8Z11 - chains b and r of the 35 polymer chains in the assembly; structure by electron microscopy, 2.74 A resolution.

Chain b:
Molecule: Photosystem I P700 chlorophyll a apoprotein A2
From: Isochrysis galbana
Notes: EC 1.97.1.12
Reference sequence: A0A7D4X9X4 (A0A7D4X9X4_ISOGA); numbering as in UniProt (aligned over 1-734)
Amino-acid sequence (734 residues; numbered 1 to 734; the number before each row is that of its first residue):
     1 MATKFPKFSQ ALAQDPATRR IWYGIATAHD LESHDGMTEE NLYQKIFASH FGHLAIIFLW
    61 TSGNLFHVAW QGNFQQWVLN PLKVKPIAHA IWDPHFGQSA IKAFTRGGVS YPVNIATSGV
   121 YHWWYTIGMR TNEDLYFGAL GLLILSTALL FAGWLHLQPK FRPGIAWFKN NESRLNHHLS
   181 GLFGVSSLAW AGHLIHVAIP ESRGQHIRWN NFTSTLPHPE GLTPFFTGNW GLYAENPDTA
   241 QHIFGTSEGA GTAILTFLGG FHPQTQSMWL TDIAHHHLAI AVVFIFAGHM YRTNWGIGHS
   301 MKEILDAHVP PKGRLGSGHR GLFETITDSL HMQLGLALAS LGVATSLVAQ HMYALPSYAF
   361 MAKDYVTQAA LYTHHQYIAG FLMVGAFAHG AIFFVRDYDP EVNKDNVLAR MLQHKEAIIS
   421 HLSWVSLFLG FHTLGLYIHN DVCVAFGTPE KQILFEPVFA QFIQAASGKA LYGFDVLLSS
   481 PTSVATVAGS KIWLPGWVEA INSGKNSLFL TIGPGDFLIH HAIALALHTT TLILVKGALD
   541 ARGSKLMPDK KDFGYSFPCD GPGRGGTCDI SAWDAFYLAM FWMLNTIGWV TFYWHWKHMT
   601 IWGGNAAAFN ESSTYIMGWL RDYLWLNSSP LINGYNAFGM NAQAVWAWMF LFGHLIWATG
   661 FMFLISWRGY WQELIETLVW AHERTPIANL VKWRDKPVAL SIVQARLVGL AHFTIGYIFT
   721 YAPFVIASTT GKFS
Disordered / not traced: 1-2
Ion coordination: chlorophyll a Mg near Asp93 (its only coordinating residue here)
Ligand contacts:
  - beta-carotene (BCR), molecule 1: Gly52, Ile56, Leu59, Leu150
  - beta-carotene (BCR), molecule 2: Leu54, Ile57, Phe58, Trp60, Gly181, Leu182, Val185, Ser186
  - beta-carotene (BCR), molecule 3: Phe58, Thr61, Leu65, Trp123, Trp124, Ile127, Met129, Gly138, Leu142, Trp209, Thr213
  - beta-carotene (BCR), molecule 4: Leu188, Leu222, Phe225, Leu278, Val282, Ile285, Phe286, His289
  - beta-carotene (BCR), molecule 5: Phe226, Trp230, Val282, Phe286
  - beta-carotene (BCR), molecule 6: Met332, Gly335, Leu336, Ala339, Val343, Met383, Ala386, Phe387, Gly390, Phe393, Phe394, Leu408, Ala538
  - beta-carotene (BCR), molecule 7: Phe387, Leu408, Met411, Val535, Leu539
  - beta-carotene (BCR), molecule 8: Val645, Trp648, Met649, Phe652, Trp671, Leu674, Ile675, Leu678, Phe719
  - beta-carotene (BCR), molecule 9: Pro686, Ile687, Ala688
  - chlorophyll a (CLA), molecule 1: Phe5, Phe8, Ile25, Ala28, His29, Leu31, His34, Ser49, His53, Ile56
  - chlorophyll a (CLA), molecule 2: Thr18, Ile21, Trp22, Ile675, Leu678, Val679, His682, Val691, Lys692, Trp693, Arg694, Asp695, Pro697, Val698, Leu700
  - chlorophyll a (CLA), molecule 3: Trp22, Phe652, Leu655, Ile656, Thr659, Met662, Phe663, Leu700, Leu707, Val708, Ala711, His712, Ile715
  - chlorophyll a (CLA), molecule 4: Ile25, Ala26, Thr27, Ala28, His29, Asp30, His331, Leu334, Leu338, Phe381, Leu382, Val384, Gly385, Ala388, His389, Ile392, Arg396, Tyr555, Trp573, Phe576, Met580, Leu707
  - chlorophyll a (CLA), molecule 5: His29, His53, Ile56, Ile57, Trp60, Leu341, Ile378, Phe381, Leu382
  - chlorophyll a (CLA), molecule 6: His29, Leu31, Glu32, Tyr43, Ile46, Ser49, His50, His53, Leu54, Arg174, His178, Leu182, Phe183, Leu330, His331, Gln333, Leu334, Ala337, Leu338, Leu341
  - chlorophyll a (CLA), molecule 7: Phe47, His50, Phe51, Leu54, Trp167, Phe168, Asn170, Ser173, Arg174, His177, His178, Gly181, Leu182, Phe183, Leu341
  - chlorophyll a (CLA), molecule 8: Phe47, Phe51, Ala148, Phe151, Ala152, Leu155, His156, Lys160, Phe161, Arg162, Pro163, Trp167
  - chlorophyll a (CLA), molecule 9: Ile56, Leu59, Trp60, Ser62, Gly63, Phe66, His67, Trp70, Gln71, His89, Ala90, Ile91, Trp92, Leu143
  - chlorophyll a (CLA), molecule 10: Ile56, Trp60, Asn64, His67, Val68, Ala88, His89, Asn114, Ile115, Ala116, Thr117, Ser118, Val120, Val645, Trp646, Met649, Phe719
  - chlorophyll a (CLA), molecule 11: Ile57, Phe58, Trp60, Thr61, Ser118, Gly119, Trp123, Ser186, Ala189, Leu341, Ala344, Thr345, Val348, Met352, Tyr358, Met361, Leu371, His374, His375, Ile378, Leu382
  - chlorophyll a (CLA), molecule 12: Trp60, Asn64, Thr117, Ser118, Val120, Ala370, Leu371, Thr373, His374, Tyr377, Ile378, Phe381, Trp646, Met649, Phe652, Ile715, Ile718, Phe719, Tyr721, Ala722, Val725, Ile726
  - chlorophyll a (CLA), molecule 13: His89, Ala90, Ile91, Trp92, Asp93, Pro94, His95, Phe96, Phe104, Asn114, Val645, Trp648
  - chlorophyll a (CLA), molecule 14: Trp92, Pro94, His95
  - chlorophyll a (CLA), molecule 15: Trp123, Thr126, Ile127, Leu182, Phe183, Ser186, Ser187, Trp190, Leu194, Met268, Leu270, Ile273, His276, His277, Ile280, Phe284, Ala344, Leu347, Val348, His351, Met352, Ser357, Tyr358
  - chlorophyll a (CLA), molecule 16: Ile127, Gly128, Met129, Asp134, Ser186, Ala189, Trp190, Gly192, His193, His196, Val197, Ile207, Arg208, Trp209, Phe212
  - chlorophyll a (CLA), molecule 17: Trp167, Asn170, Ser173, His177, Thr293, Asn294, Trp295
  - chlorophyll a (CLA), molecule 18: Asn171, Arg174, Leu175, His178, Leu179, Phe183, Ile280, Phe284, Met301, Leu305, Phe323, Ile326, Thr327, Leu336, Ala337, Ser340, Leu341, Ala344
  - chlorophyll a (CLA), molecule 19: Leu175, Leu179, Phe183, Val283, Phe284, Ala287, Met290, Tyr291, Met301, Ile304, Leu305
  - chlorophyll a (CLA), molecule 20: Asn176, His177, Ser180, Gly181, Val185, Ile285, His289, Tyr291, Thr293, Trp295, Ile297
  - chlorophyll a (CLA), molecule 21: Leu188, Ala189, Ala191, Gly192, Ile195, His196, Phe212, Thr213, Thr215, Leu216, Pro217, His218, Gly221, Leu222, Tyr233, Ile254, Leu255, Leu278
  - chlorophyll a (CLA), molecule 22: Phe225, Phe226, Thr227, Gly228, Trp230, Phe286
  - chlorophyll a (CLA), molecule 23: Phe225, Gly228, Trp230, Gly231, Tyr233, Ala234, Leu255, Thr256, Phe257, His275, Leu278, Ala279, Val282, Phe286, Ile492
  - chlorophyll a (CLA), molecule 24: Thr256, Phe257, Gly259, Gly260, Met268, Asp272, Ile273, His275, His276, Ala279, Ile280, His351, Leu355, Trp493, Trp497
  - chlorophyll a (CLA), molecule 25: Phe286, Ala287, His289, Met290, Arg292, Ile297, Gly298, His299
  - chlorophyll a (CLA), molecule 26: Met290, His299, Glu303, Ile304, Ala307, His308
  - chlorophyll a (CLA), molecule 27: Ile304, Leu305, His308, Leu315, His319, Leu322, Ile326, Met332, Val407, Leu408, Met411
  - chlorophyll a (CLA), molecule 28: Ala307, His308, Val309, Pro310, Pro311, Arg314, Leu315, His319
  - chlorophyll a (CLA), molecule 29: Arg314, Leu315, Gly316, Val407, Arg410, Met411, Gln413, His414, Ala417, Ile418, His421
  - chlorophyll a (CLA), molecule 30: Leu336, Ala339, Ser340, Val343, Leu347, Gln350, His351, Tyr353, Ala354, Leu355, Trp497, Leu508, Phe509
  - chlorophyll a (CLA), molecule 31: Val343, Ser346, Leu347, Gln350, Gln376, Gly380, Met383, Phe387, Leu527, Thr530, Thr531, Leu534, Met583, Thr586, Ile587
  - chlorophyll a (CLA), molecule 32: Gln350, Tyr353, Tyr372, Gln376, Phe459, Ala460, Ile463, Gln464, Phe509, Leu510, Ile512, His520, Ile523, Leu527, Val590, Tyr593, Trp594, Lys597
  - chlorophyll a (CLA), molecule 33: Tyr377, Thr433, Leu434, Tyr437, Ile519, Ala522, Leu525, Asn585, Trp589, Phe592, Ile616, Trp619, Leu620, Leu624, Ser628, Ile632, Phe650, His654, Trp657, Phe713, Tyr717, Thr720, Tyr721, Phe724
  - chlorophyll a (CLA), molecule 34: Ala417, His421, Trp424
  - chlorophyll a (CLA), molecule 35: Ile418, His421, Leu422, Trp424, Ala524, Leu527, His528, Thr531
  - chlorophyll a (CLA), molecule 36: Ser420, His421, Ser423, Trp424, Leu427, Phe431
  - chlorophyll a (CLA), molecule 37: Ser423, Ser426, Leu427, Gly430, Phe431, Leu434, Leu525, Thr529, Leu532, Ile533, Leu578, Phe581, Trp582
  - chlorophyll a (CLA), molecule 38: Trp424, Leu427, Phe428, Phe431, His432
  - chlorophyll a (CLA), molecule 39: Trp424, Val425, Phe428, Leu429, Phe455, Glu456, Pro457, Val458, Phe459, Ala460, Ile512, Phe517, His520, His521, Ala524, His528
  - chlorophyll a (CLA), molecule 40: Phe431, His432, Gly435, Leu436, Ile438, His439, Val442, Lys451, Ile453
  - chlorophyll a (CLA), molecule 41: Leu434, Ile438, Asp441, Leu525, Phe581, Trp582, Asn585, Trp589, Ile616, Leu620, Trp657, Phe713
  - chlorophyll a (CLA), molecule 42: Val458, Phe459, Phe462, Phe474
  - chlorophyll a (CLA), molecule 43: Phe462, Ile463, Ala466, Ser467, Leu477, Leu478, Trp493, Leu494, Trp497, Phe509
  - chlorophyll a (CLA), molecule 44: Leu477, Val484, Ala485, Ala488, Gly489, Ile492, Trp493
  - chlorophyll a (CLA), molecule 45: Leu620, Leu624, Trp625, Trp657
  - chlorophyll a (CLA), molecule 46: Trp648, Leu651, Phe652, His654, Leu655, Trp657, Ala658
  - chlorophyll a (CLA), molecule 47: Leu655, Ala658, Thr659, Phe661, Met662, Ile665, Ser666, Tyr670, Trp671, Leu674
  - chlorophyll a (CLA), molecule 48: Leu678, Ala681, His682, Thr685, Ala688, Val691
  - chlorophyll a (CLA), molecule 49: Trp680, Ala681, Arg684, Thr685, Pro686
  - chlorophyll a (CLA), molecule 50: Pro686, Ile687, Ala688, Val691
  - phylloquinone (PQN): Ile21, Trp22, Met662, Phe663, Ser666, Trp667, Arg668, Trp671, Ile675, Val698, Ala699, Leu700, Ser701, Ala705
  - 4Fe-4S cluster (SF4): Cys559, Gly561, Pro562, Cys568, Trp667, Ile702, Arg706

Chain r:
Molecule: PsaR
From: Isochrysis galbana
Amino-acid sequence (133 residues; numbered 1 to 133; the number before each row is that of its first residue):
     1 MHTVAALLCL IGSASALAPA ARVVPVVQRA VAPAVRVAPA AMLDRSEAAD TWWGDKDYPS
    61 SVVLGIGKDV PSSIYGVTSA IAFSVGAYCI AQSNIINILS GSTVNGFYVA GALLVPYSWG
   121 LHVAAWIQKQ NGK
Disordered / not traced: 1-42
Ligand contacts:
  - Fucoxanthin (A86; (3S,3'S,5R,5'R,6S,6'R,8'R)-3,5'-dihydroxy-8-oxo-6',7'-didehydro-5,5',6,6',7,8-hexahydro-5,6-epoxy-beta,beta-caroten-3'- yl acetate): Ser73, Gly76, Val77, Ser79, Ala80, Phe83, Ile90, Ala112, Leu113, Val115, Pro116, Ser118, Trp119, His122
  - beta-carotene (BCR): Ile90, Ser93, Asn94, Leu99, Val109, Ala112
  - chlorophyll a (CLA), molecule 1: Trp53, Pro59, Trp126, Ile127
  - chlorophyll a (CLA), molecule 2: Pro59, Val63, Leu64, Leu113, Pro116, Tyr117, Trp119, Gly120, Val123, Ala124, Ile127
  - chlorophyll a (CLA), molecule 3: Val63, Leu64, Gly65, Ile66, Gly67, Val70, Tyr75, Leu114, Tyr117
  - chlorophyll a (CLA), molecule 4: Phe83, Trp119, His122, Val123, Ala125, Trp126
  - chlorophyll a (CLA), molecule 5: Ala87, Ile90, Ala91, Ile95, Ile96
  - chlorophyll a (CLA), molecule 6: Asn94, Ile95, Leu99
  - chlorophyll a (CLA), molecule 7: Gly101, Val104, Gly106, Val109, Ala110, Leu113

Chain b / chain r interface:
Contacting residue pairs (27):
  Asn170(b) with Leu43(r), hydrogen bond (side chain-backbone)
  Glu172(b) with Leu43(r)
  Ser300(b) with Leu43(r)
  Lys302(b) with Arg45(r); Ala48(r)
  Glu303(b) with Ala48(r); Ala49(r), hydrogen bond (side chain-backbone); Thr51(r), hydrogen bond (backbone-side chain)
  Asp306(b) with Thr51(r); Trp52(r)
  Ala307(b) with Thr51(r), hydrogen bond (backbone-side chain); Trp53(r), hydrogen bond (backbone-side chain); Val63(r), hydrophobic
  Val309(b) with Trp53(r); Gly54(r)
  Lys312(b) with Asp57(r), salt bridge
  Ser317(b) with Trp52(r), hydrogen bond (backbone-side chain)
  Arg320(b) with Trp52(r)
  Glu324(b) with Arg45(r)
  Thr327(b) with Arg45(r)
  Asp328(b) with Arg45(r), salt bridge
  Val487(b) with Ile98(r)
  Ser490(b) with Ile98(r)
  Lys491(b) with Ile98(r); Leu99(r); Ser100(r)
  Ile492(b) with Leu99(r)
Also at the interface, not in a pair above, chain b (22 interface residues in all): Gly231, Arg292, Phe323, Ala488
Also at the interface, not in a pair above, chain r (17 interface residues in all): Glu47, Asn94, Gly101, Ser102

Summary:
Chain b and chain r form an interface of 22 and 17 residues respectively, with 6 hydrogen bonds and 2 salt
bridges. Polar pairs include Lys312(b)-Asp57(r), Asp328(b)-Arg45(r) and Asn170(b)-Leu43(r). 5 chlorophyll a
molecules and one beta-carotene molecule are bound between chain b and chain r.
Here chain b is Photosystem I P700 chlorophyll a apoprotein A2 and chain r is PsaR, both from Isochrysis
galbana. Entry 8Z11 (Cryo-EM structure of haptophyte photosystem I) was determined by electron microscopy.
